2OID - chain A; structure by X-ray diffraction, 2.30 A resolution.

Chain A:
Name: Interleukin-1 receptor-associated kinase 4
Source organism: Homo sapiens
Notes: EC 2.7.11.1; fragment: kinase domain
UniProt: Q9NWZ3 (IRAK4_HUMAN); numbering as in UniProt (aligned over 160-460)
Chain sequence (301 residues; each row starts with the number of its first residue):
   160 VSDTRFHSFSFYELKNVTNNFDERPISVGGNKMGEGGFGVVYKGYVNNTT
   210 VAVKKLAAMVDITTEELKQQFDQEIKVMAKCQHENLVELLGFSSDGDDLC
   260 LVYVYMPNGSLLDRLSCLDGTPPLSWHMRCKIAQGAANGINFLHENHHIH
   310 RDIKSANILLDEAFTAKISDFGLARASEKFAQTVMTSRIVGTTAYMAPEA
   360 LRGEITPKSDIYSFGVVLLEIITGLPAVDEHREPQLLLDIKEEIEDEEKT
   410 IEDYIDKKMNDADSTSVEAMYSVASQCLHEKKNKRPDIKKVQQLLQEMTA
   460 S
Not modelled in the structure: 160-163, 192, 215-232, 253-258, 338-341, 459-460
Differences from the reference sequence: modified residue (342, 345-346)
Modified / non-standard residues: Thr-342 (phosphothreonine; TPO); Thr-345 (phosphothreonine; TPO); Ser-346 (phosphoserine; SEP)
Ligand contacts: AMP-PNP (ANP; phosphoaminophosphonic acid-adenylate ester): Gly-193, Glu-194, Gly-195, Gly-196, Phe-197, Gly-198, Val-200, Ala-211, Lys-213, Val-246, Tyr-262, Val-263, Tyr-264, Met-265, Ser-269, Asp-311, Lys-313, Ala-315, Asn-316, Leu-318, Asp-329
Swiss-Prot annotation at these positions:
  - active site: Asp-311 (Proton acceptor)
  - binding site (ATP): Met-192 to Val-200, Lys-213, Lys-313 to Asn-316, Asp-329
  - modified residue: Thr-342 (Phosphothreonine), Thr-345 (Phosphothreonine), Ser-346 (Phosphoserine)
  - natural variant: Gly-298 (G298D: In IMD67)
  - mutagenesis: Lys-213 (K213A: Loss of kinase activity)

In short:
Bound to chain A: AMP-PNP. UniProt lists active-site residue Asp-311, 15 ATP-binding residues and one
mutagenesis site.
Chain A is Interleukin-1 receptor-associated kinase 4 (Homo sapiens); the structure, Crystal structure of
IRAK4 kinase domain complexed with AMPPNP, was determined by X-ray diffraction, deposited together with 2OIB
and 2OIC.
